PDB entry 2PUH | X-ray diffraction, 1.82 A resolution | chain A

[Chain A]
Molecule: 2-hydroxy-6-oxo-6-phenylhexa-2,4-dienoate hydrolase
Source organism: Burkholderia xenovorans
Notes: EC 3.7.1.-
UniProt: P47229 (BPHD_BURXL); residue numbers follow UniProt; this construct covers 1-286
Chain sequence (286 residues; each row starts with the number of its first residue):
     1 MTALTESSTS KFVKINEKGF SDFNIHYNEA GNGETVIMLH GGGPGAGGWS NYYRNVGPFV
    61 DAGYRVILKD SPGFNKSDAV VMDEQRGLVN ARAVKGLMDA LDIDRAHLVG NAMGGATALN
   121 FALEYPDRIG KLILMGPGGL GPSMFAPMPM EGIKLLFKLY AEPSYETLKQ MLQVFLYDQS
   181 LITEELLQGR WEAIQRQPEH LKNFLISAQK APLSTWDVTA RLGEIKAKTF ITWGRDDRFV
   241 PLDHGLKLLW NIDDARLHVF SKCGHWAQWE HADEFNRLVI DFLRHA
Disordered / not traced: 1-3
Sequence notes: engineered mutation A112 (Ser in P47229)
Ion coordination: Na+: R105 (together with malonate ion)
Small-molecule neighbours:
  - (3E)-2,6-dioxo-6-phenylhex-3-enoate (HPK): G41, G42, G43, A46, N51, N111, A112, M113, G138, G139, I153, L156, F175, R190, L213, W216, F239, V240, H265, W266
  - malonate ion (MLI): Q179, S180, I182, T183
Curated features (UniProtKB/Swiss-Prot):
  - active site: H265 (Proton acceptor)
  - binding site (substrate): G42, G43, N51, N111, S180, R190, W266
  - mutagenesis: H265 (H265A: Unable to catalyze the tautomerisation of HOPDA. Extremely low hydrolase activity; when associated with A-112)

[Summary]
Bound to chain A: malonate ion and (3E)-2,6-dioxo-6-phenylhex-3-enoate. From UniProt: active-site residue
H265, 7 substrate-binding residues and one mutagenesis site.
Chain A is 2-hydroxy-6-oxo-6-phenylhexa-2,4-dienoate hydrolase (Burkholderia xenovorans); the structure,
Crystal Structure of the S112A mutant of a C-C hydrolase, BphD from Burkholderia xenovorans LB400, in ..., was
determined by X-ray diffraction, deposited together with 2RI6, 2PU5, 2PU7 and 2PUJ.
